PDB entry 3CBM | X-ray diffraction, 1.69 A resolution | chains A and B

# Chain A
Protein: Histone-lysine N-methyltransferase SETD7
From: Homo sapiens
Notes: EC 2.1.1.43
Reference sequence: Q8WTS6 (SETD7_HUMAN); numbering as in UniProt (aligned over 111-366)
Amino-acid sequence (256 residues; row label = number of the first residue in the row):
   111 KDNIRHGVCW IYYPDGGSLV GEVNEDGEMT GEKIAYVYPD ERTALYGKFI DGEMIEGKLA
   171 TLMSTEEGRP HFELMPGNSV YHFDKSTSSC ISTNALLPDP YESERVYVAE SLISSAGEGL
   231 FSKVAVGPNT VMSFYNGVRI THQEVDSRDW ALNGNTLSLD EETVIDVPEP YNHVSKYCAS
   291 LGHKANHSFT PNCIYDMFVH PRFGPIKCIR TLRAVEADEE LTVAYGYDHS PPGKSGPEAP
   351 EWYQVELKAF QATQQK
Disordered / not traced: 111-115, 342-347, 365-366
Covalent attachments: beta-mercaptoethanol (BME) linked to Cys119, Cys200, Cys288
Residues lining bound ligands: S-adenosylhomocysteine (SAH): Ile223, Ser225, Ala226, Gly227, Glu228, Gly264, Asn265, Asn282, His293, Lys294, Ala295, Asn296, His297, Tyr335, Trp352, Glu356
Curated features (UniProtKB/Swiss-Prot):
  - binding site (S-adenosyl-L-methionine): Ala226 to Glu228, Asn296, His297, Glu356
  - site (Histone H3K4 binding): Tyr245, Asp256, Thr266, Lys317, Tyr335
  - mutagenesis: Glu220 (E220A: Increases near-attack conformations), Glu228 (E228A: Increases near-attack conformations), Tyr245 (Y245A: Significantly reduces the monomethyltransferase activity but increases the dimethyltransferase activity), Lys294 (K294A: Significantly reduces the catalytic activity), His297 (H297A/G: Abolishes methyltransferase activity), Lys317 (K317A: Induces a reduction in methyltransferase activity toward TAF10 but an increased methyltransferase activity for H3 and p53/TP53)

# Chain B
Protein: Estrogen receptor
Amino-acid sequence (10 residues; each row starts with the number of its first residue):
   298 IKRSKKNSLA
Disordered / not traced: 305-307
Modified / non-standard residues: Lys302 (n-methyl-lysine; MLZ)

# Interface between chain A and chain B
Pairs across the interface (34; chain A residue first):
  Tyr245(A) with Lys302(B)
  His252(A) with Lys299(B), hydrogen bond
  Val255(A) with Arg300(B)
  Asp256(A) with Ile298(B); Lys299(B), salt bridge; Arg300(B), hydrogen bond (side chain-backbone)
  Arg258(A) with Arg300(B), hydrogen bond (backbone-side chain)
  Asp259(A) with Arg300(B)
  Trp260(A) with Arg300(B)
  Asn263(A) with Arg300(B)
  Gly264(A) with Lys302(B)
  Asn265(A) with Lys302(B)
  Thr266(A) with Arg300(B), hydrogen bond (side chain-backbone); Ser301(B); Lys302(B), hydrogen bond (backbone-backbone)
  Leu267(A) with Lys302(B)
  Ser268(A) with Lys299(B), hydrogen bond; Ser301(B), hydrogen bond; Lys302(B), hydrogen bond (backbone-backbone); Lys303(B)
  His293(A) with Lys302(B)
  Tyr305(A) with Lys302(B); Asn304(B), hydrogen bond (backbone-side chain)
  Lys317(A) with Asn304(B), hydrogen bond
  Tyr335(A) with Lys302(B); Lys303(B), hydrogen bond (backbone-backbone)
  Gly336(A) with Lys303(B)
  Tyr337(A) with Ser301(B); Lys302(B)
  Asp338(A) with Ile298(B); Lys299(B); Lys303(B), salt bridge
  Glu348(A) with Ile298(B), hydrogen bond (side chain-backbone); Arg300(B), salt bridge
Interface residues without a listed pair, chain A (24 interface residues in all): Val274, Ala295, Ala334

# Overview
Chain A and chain B form an interface of 24 and 7 residues respectively, with 12 hydrogen bonds and 3 salt
bridges. Polar contacts include Asp256(A)-Lys299(B), Asp338(A)-Lys303(B) and Glu348(A)-Arg300(B). Chain A
binds S-adenosylhomocysteine.
Here chain A is Histone-lysine N-methyltransferase SETD7 (Homo sapiens) and chain B is Estrogen receptor.
Entry 3CBM (SET7/9-ER-AdoMet complex) was determined by X-ray diffraction together with 3CBO and 3CBP from the
same study.
